PDB entry 5BKJ | electron microscopy, 3.50 A resolution | chains A and H of the 8 polymer chains in the assembly

[Chain A (and H)]
Molecule: Calcium-gated potassium channel MthK
Source organism: Methanothermobacter thermautotrophicus
Notes: chain H of this document is another copy of the same molecule, construct and numbering; everything in this record applies to it too
UniProtKB: O27564 (MTHK_METTH); numbering as in UniProt (aligned over 1-336)
Chain sequence (336 residues; each row starts with the number of its first residue):
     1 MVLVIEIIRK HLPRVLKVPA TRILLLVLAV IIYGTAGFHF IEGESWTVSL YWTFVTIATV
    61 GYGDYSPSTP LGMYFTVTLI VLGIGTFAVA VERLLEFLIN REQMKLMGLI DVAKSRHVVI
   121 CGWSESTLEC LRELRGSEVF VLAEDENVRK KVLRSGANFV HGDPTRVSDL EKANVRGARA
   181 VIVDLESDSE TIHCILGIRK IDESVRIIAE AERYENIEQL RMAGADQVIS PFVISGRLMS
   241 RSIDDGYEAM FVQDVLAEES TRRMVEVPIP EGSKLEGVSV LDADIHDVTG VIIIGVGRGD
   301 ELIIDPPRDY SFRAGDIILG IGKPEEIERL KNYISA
Disordered / not traced: 1-19 (chain H: 1-114)
Ion coordination: K+: Thr59 (shared with 1 residue of chain C; 1 residue of chain E; 1 residue of chain G)
Ligand contacts:
  - phosphatidylglycerol (PGW; (1R)-2-{[(S)-{[(2S)-2,3-dihydroxypropyl]oxy}(hydroxy)phosphoryl]oxy}-1-[(hexadecanoyloxy)methyl]ethyl (9Z)-octadec-9-enoate), molecule 1: Ala20, Val27, Ile31, Phe54, Ile57, Thr86, Ala90, Arg93, Leu94, Phe97
  - phosphatidylglycerol (PGW), molecule 2: Val81, Ile84, Ala88, Glu92
  - 1-(tripentyl-$L4-azanyl)pentane (YQ1): Ile57, Ala58, Thr59, Ile84, Phe87
Curated features (UniProtKB/Swiss-Prot):
  - motif: Thr59 to Asp64 (Selectivity filter)
  - binding site (Ca(2+)): Asp184, Glu210, Glu212
  - mutagenesis: Met107 (M107I: Elimination of the 26 kDa product and reduced levels of channel expression), Asp184 (D184N: At high calcium concentration, mean open time is short and mean closed time is long compared with wild-type)
What the authors report for this chain:
  - binding site for 1-(tripentyl-$L4-azanyl)pentane: Ile84, Phe87
  - conformationally variable residues (side-chain flip): Phe87
  - mutagenesis - A90L (8-fold): decreased binding to 1-(tripentyl-$L4-azanyl)pentane
  - mutagenesis - V91F: unchanged binding to 1-(tripentyl-$L4-azanyl)pentane
  - mutagenesis - A90L (8-fold): decreased binding to TPeA
  - mutagenesis - V91F: unchanged binding to TPeA

[Chain A / chain H interface]
Contacting residue pairs - 27 pairs, chain A then chain H:
  Asp163(A) - Arg213(H)  salt bridge
  Thr165(A) - Arg213(H)  hydrogen bond
  Arg166(A) - Arg213(H)
  Arg166(A) - Glu215(H)
  Val167(A) - Glu215(H)  hydrogen bond (backbone-side chain)
  Asp188(A) - His193(H)
  Ser189(A) - Ser189(H)
  Ser189(A) - His193(H)  hydrogen bond
  Ile192(A) - His193(H)
  Ile192(A) - Leu196(H)  hydrophobic
  His193(A) - Ser189(H)  hydrogen bond
  His193(A) - Ile192(H)
  His193(A) - Arg213(H)
  His193(A) - Asn216(H)  hydrogen bond
  Leu196(A) - Gln219(H)
  Lys200(A) - Glu218(H)  salt bridge
  Lys200(A) - Gln219(H)
  Arg213(A) - Asp163(H)  salt bridge
  Arg213(A) - Thr165(H)  hydrogen bond
  Arg213(A) - Arg166(H)
  Arg213(A) - His193(H)
  Glu215(A) - Arg166(H)
  Glu215(A) - Val167(H)  hydrogen bond (side chain-backbone)
  Asn216(A) - His193(H)  hydrogen bond
  Glu218(A) - Lys200(H)  salt bridge
  Gln219(A) - Leu196(H)
  Gln219(A) - Lys200(H)
Also at the interface, not in a pair above, chain A (17 interface residues in all): Ser168, Glu190
Also at the interface, not in a pair above, chain H (16 interface residues in all): Asp188, Glu190

[In short]
17 residues of chain A face 16 of chain H across their interface, with 8 hydrogen bonds and 4 salt bridges.
Among the polar pairs are Asp163(A)-Arg213(H), Lys200(A)-Glu218(H) and Thr165(A)-Arg213(H). Chain A binds
phosphatidylglycerol and 1-(tripentyl-$L4-azanyl)pentane. The paper reports a binding site for
1-(tripentyl-$L4-azanyl)pentane at Ile84(A) and Phe87(A); A90L of chain A reduces binding to
1-(tripentyl-$L4-azanyl)pentane.
Chain A and chain H are both Calcium-gated potassium channel MthK (Methanothermobacter thermautotrophicus);
the structure, TPeA-bound closed MthK channel in nanodisc, was determined by electron microscopy, deposited
together with 8FZ7, 8DJB, 5BKI and 5BKK.
